6IBJ - chain A; structure by X-ray diffraction, 2.10 A resolution.

== Chain A ==
Name: Auxiliary activity CAZyme
Source organism: Laetisaria arvalis
Chain sequence (155 residues; each row starts with the number of its first residue):
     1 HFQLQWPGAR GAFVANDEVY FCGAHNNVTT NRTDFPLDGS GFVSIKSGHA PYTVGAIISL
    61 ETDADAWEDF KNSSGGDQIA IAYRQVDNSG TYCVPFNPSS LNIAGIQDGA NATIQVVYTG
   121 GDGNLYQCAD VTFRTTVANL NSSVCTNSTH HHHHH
Not modelled in the structure: 151-155
Disulfide bonds: C22-C128, C93-C145
Glycans and other covalent adducts: N-acetylglucosamine (NAG) linked to N31, N72, N111, N147
Ion coordination: Cu ion: H1, H49, D122
Reported in the primary citation:
  - Cu ion coordination: H1, H49, D122

== Summary ==
N-acetylglucosamine is covalently linked to N31, N72, N111 and N147. H1, H49 and D122 coordinate a Cu ion ion.
From the paper: Cu ion coordination by H1, H49 and D122.
Chain A is Auxiliary activity CAZyme (Laetisaria arvalis); the structure, Copper binding protein from
Laetisaria arvalis (LaX325), was determined by X-ray diffraction (same publication as 6IBH and 6IBI).
